8QKT - chains DDD and JJJ of the 10 polymer chains in the assembly; structure by X-ray diffraction, 3.26 A resolution.

# Chain DDD
Protein: Histone H2B type 1-J
From: Homo sapiens
Reference sequence: P06899 (H2B1J_HUMAN); residues 26-121 here correspond to UniProt positions 30-125 (UniProt number = residue number + 4)
Amino-acid sequence (96 residues; numbered 26 to 121; the number before each row is that of its first residue):
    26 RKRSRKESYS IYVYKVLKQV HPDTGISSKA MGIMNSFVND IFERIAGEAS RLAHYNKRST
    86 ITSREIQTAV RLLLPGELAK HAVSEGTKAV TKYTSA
Curated features (UniProtKB/Swiss-Prot):
  - modified residue: Lys31 (N6-(2-hydroxyisobutyryl)lysine), Glu32 (PolyADP-ribosyl glutamic acid), Ser33 (Phosphoserine), Lys40 (N6-(2-hydroxyisobutyryl)lysine), Lys43 (N6-(2-hydroxyisobutyryl)lysine), Lys54 (N6,N6-dimethyllysine), Arg76 (Dimethylated arginine), Lys82 (N6,N6,N6-trimethyllysine), Arg83 (Omega-N-methylarginine), Arg89 (Omega-N-methylarginine), Lys105 (N6-(2-hydroxyisobutyryl)lysine), Thr112 (Phosphothreonine), Lys113 (N6-(2-hydroxyisobutyryl)lysine), Lys117 (N6-(2-hydroxyisobutyryl)lysine)
  - glycosylation: Ser109 (O-linked (GlcNAc) serine)
  - cross-link (Glycyl lysine isopeptide (Lys-Gly)): Lys31 (interchain with G-Cter in ubiquitin), Lys117 (interchain with G-Cter in ubiquitin)

# Chain JJJ
Molecule: 167-nt DNA strand
From: synthetic construct
Sequence (167 nucleotides; each row starts with the number of its first residue; numbers below 1 keep their minus sign (DA-83 is residue -83)):
   -83 ATCTTTTTTT TTTCACAATC CCGGTGCCGA GGCCGCTCAA TTGGTCGTAG ACAGCTCTAG
   -23 CACCGCTTAA ACGCACGTAC GGATTCCGTA CGTGCGTTTA AGCGGTGCTA GAGCTGTCTA
    37 CGACCAATTG AGCGGCCTCG GCACCGGGAT TGTGAAAAAA AAAAGAT
Ion coordination: Mn2+ site 1 near DG-61 (its only coordinating residue here); Mn2+ site 2 near DG-34 (its only coordinating residue here); Mn2+ site 3 near DG-3 (its only coordinating residue here); Mn2+ site 4 near DG38 (its only coordinating residue here); Mn2+ site 5 near DG50 (its only coordinating residue here); Mn2+ site 6 near DG63 (its only coordinating residue here)

# Chain DDD / chain JJJ interface
Contacting residue pairs (16):
  Arg26(DDD) - DC-27(JJJ)  phosphate contact
  Lys27(DDD) - DG50(JJJ)  phosphate contact
  Lys27(DDD) - DG51(JJJ)  phosphate contact
  Arg28(DDD) - DG50(JJJ)  sugar contact
  Arg28(DDD) - DG51(JJJ)  hydrogen bond to the phosphate
  Ser29(DDD) - DG50(JJJ)  phosphate contact
  Arg30(DDD) - DC49(JJJ)  sugar contact
  Arg30(DDD) - DG50(JJJ)  phosphate contact
  Lys31(DDD) - DC49(JJJ)  phosphate contact
  Lys31(DDD) - DG50(JJJ)  hydrogen bond to the phosphate
  Glu32(DDD) - DC49(JJJ)  phosphate contact
  Ser33(DDD) - DC49(JJJ)  hydrogen bond to the phosphate
  Ile36(DDD) - DG48(JJJ)  phosphate contact
  Ile36(DDD) - DC49(JJJ)  phosphate contact
  Tyr37(DDD) - DG48(JJJ)  hydrogen bond to the phosphate
  Thr85(DDD) - DG38(JJJ)  sugar contact
Also at the interface, not in a pair above, chain JJJ (7 interface residues in all): DA-25

# In short
11 residues of chain DDD and 7 residues of chain JJJ are in contact, with 4 hydrogen bonds. Among the polar
pairs are Arg28(DDD)-DG51(JJJ), Lys31(DDD)-DG50(JJJ) and Ser33(DDD)-DC49(JJJ).
Here chain DDD is Histone H2B type 1-J (Homo sapiens) and chain JJJ is a 167-nt DNA strand (synthetic
construct). Entry 8QKT (Structure of a nucleosome composed of a palindromic 167-base pair blunt-ended DNA
fragment) was determined by X-ray diffraction.
